6L7A - chains A and B of the 18 polymer chains in the assembly; structure by electron microscopy, 3.38 A resolution.

# Chain A (and B)
Protein: Curli production assembly/transport protein CsgG
Source organism: Escherichia coli O69:H11 str. 08-4661
Notes: chain B of this document is another copy of the same molecule, construct and numbering; everything in this record applies to it too
UniProt: A0A027ZN26 (A0A027ZN26_ECOLX); residues -14 to 262 here correspond to UniProt positions 1-277 (UniProt number = residue number + 15)
Chain sequence (277 residues; row label = number of the first residue in the row; numbers below 1 keep their minus sign (Met-14 is residue -14)):
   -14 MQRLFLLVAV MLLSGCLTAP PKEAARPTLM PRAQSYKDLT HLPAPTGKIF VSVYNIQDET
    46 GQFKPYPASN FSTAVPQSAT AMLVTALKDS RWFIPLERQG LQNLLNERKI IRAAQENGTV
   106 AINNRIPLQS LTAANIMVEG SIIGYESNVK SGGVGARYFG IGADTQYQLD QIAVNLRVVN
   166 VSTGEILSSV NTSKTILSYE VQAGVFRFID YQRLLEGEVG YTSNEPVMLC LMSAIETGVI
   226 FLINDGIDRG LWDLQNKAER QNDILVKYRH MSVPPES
Disordered / not traced: -14 to 9, 104-110

# Interface between chain A and chain B
Pairs across the interface (113; chain A residue first):
  Ser37(A) with Glu92(B), hydrogen bond
  Tyr39(A) with Asn88(B); Glu92(B), hydrogen bond
  Glu44(A) with Gln62(B), hydrogen bond (backbone-backbone); Ser63(B)
  Thr45(A) with Pro61(B)
  Gly46(A) with Ser57(B); Thr58(B), hydrogen bond (backbone-backbone)
  Gln47(A) with Lys49(B), hydrogen bond; Ser57(B); Thr58(B), hydrogen bond (side chain-backbone)
  Phe48(A) with Ser54(B); Phe56(B), hydrophobic; Ser57(B)
  Lys49(A) with Ser54(B)
  Pro50(A) with Pro52(B); Ala53(B), hydrophobic
  Tyr51(A) with Pro52(B), hydrogen bond (backbone-backbone)
  Asn55(A) with Ser54(B), hydrogen bond (backbone-side chain); Asn55(B)
  Phe56(A) with Phe56(B), hydrophobic
  Arg83(A) with Glu92(B), salt bridge; Ile95(B)
  Ser115(A) with Ala99(B)
  Leu116(A) with Ile95(B), hydrophobic
  Ala118(A) with Glu92(B); Ile96(B), hydrophobic
  Ala119(A) with Glu92(B), hydrogen bond (backbone-side chain)
  Glu124(A) with Glu82(B)
  Ile128(A) with Met15(B), hydrophobic; Ser63(B); Ala66(B), hydrophobic; Met213(B)
  Gly129(A) with Ser63(B); Met213(B)
  Glu131(A) with Lys49(B), salt bridge; Glu210(B); Pro211(B); Val212(B)
  Asn133(A) with Asn209(B), hydrogen bond (backbone-side chain)
  Val134(A) with Ser208(B); Asn209(B), hydrogen bond (backbone-backbone)
  Lys135(A) with Tyr206(B); Thr207(B)
  Ser136(A) with Tyr206(B); Thr207(B), hydrogen bond
  Gly137(A) with Gly205(B)
  Gly138(A) with Glu203(B); Val204(B); Gly205(B), hydrogen bond (backbone-backbone)
  Val139(A) with Glu203(B)
  Gly140(A) with Gly202(B); Glu203(B), hydrogen bond (backbone-backbone)
  Ala141(A) with Glu201(B)
  Arg142(A) with Leu199(B); Leu200(B); Glu201(B), hydrogen bond (backbone-backbone)
  Tyr143(A) with Leu199(B)
  Phe144(A) with Arg198(B)
  Gln156(A) with Met213(B)
  Ala158(A) with Met15(B), hydrophobic; Met213(B), hydrophobic
  Asn160(A) with Ala66(B), hydrogen bond (side chain-backbone); Thr70(B)
  Arg162(A) with Ala66(B); Gln84(B)
  Val164(A) with Glu82(B); Leu89(B), hydrophobic
  Val166(A) with Leu89(B), hydrophobic; Glu92(B); Arg93(B)
  Ser167(A) with Gln114(B)
  Thr168(A) with Gln114(B); Leu116(B); Thr117(B), hydrogen bond (backbone-backbone)
  Gly169(A) with Leu81(B); Glu82(B), hydrogen bond (backbone-backbone)
  Glu170(A) with Phe35(B); Pro80(B); Leu81(B)
  Ile171(A) with Val69(B), hydrophobic; Lys73(B), hydrogen bond (backbone-side chain); Pro80(B), hydrogen bond (backbone-backbone)
  Leu172(A) with Lys73(B)
  Ser174(A) with Thr70(B), hydrogen bond
  Asn176(A) with Leu14(B); Met15(B), hydrogen bond (backbone-backbone); Arg17(B); Thr70(B)
  Thr177(A) with Thr13(B)
  Ser178(A) with Pro12(B); Thr13(B), hydrogen bond (backbone-backbone)
  Lys179(A) with Pro12(B)
  Thr180(A) with Ala10(B)
  Ser218(A) with Pro12(B)
  Thr222(A) with Pro12(B)
  Phe226(A) with Leu14(B), hydrophobic
  Arg234(A) with Lys73(B)
  Met256(A) with Arg11(B), hydrogen bond; Leu14(B)
  Ser257(A) with Leu14(B)
  Pro259(A) with Leu14(B), hydrophobic; Met15(B); Arg17(B); Tyr21(B), hydrophobic
  Pro260(A) with Thr13(B); Leu14(B); Pro16(B); Arg17(B), hydrogen bond (backbone-backbone)
  Glu261(A) with Arg17(B); Ala18(B); Lys22(B)
  Ser262(A) with Arg17(B), hydrogen bond (backbone-backbone)
Interface residues without a listed pair, chain A (66 interface residues in all): Leu86, Met122, Ser126, Tyr130, Tyr152
Interface residues without a listed pair, chain B (65 interface residues in all): Tyr51, Ala59, Met67, Asp74, Ile79, Asn91, Ser115, Ile194

# Overview
Chain A and chain B form an interface of 66 and 65 residues respectively, with 26 hydrogen bonds and 2 salt
bridges. Polar contacts include Arg83(A)-Glu92(B), Glu131(A)-Lys49(B) and Ser37(A)-Glu92(B).
Chain A and chain B are both Curli production assembly/transport protein CsgG (Escherichia coli O69:H11 str.
08-4661); the structure, CsgFG complex in Curli biogenesis system, was determined by electron microscopy,
deposited together with 6L7C.
